PDB entry 6IFF | X-ray diffraction, 1.83 A resolution | chain A

[Chain A]
Molecule: Zinc metalloprotease
Source organism: Deinococcus radiodurans (strain ATCC 13939 / DSM 20539 / JCM 16871 / LMG 4051 / NBRC 15346 / NCIMB 9279 / R1 / VKM B-1422)
UniProtKB: Q9RVZ5 (Q9RVZ5_DEIRA); residue numbers follow UniProt; this construct covers 36-472
Chain sequence (474 residues; each row starts with the number of its first residue; numbers below 1 keep their minus sign (Met-1 is residue -1)):
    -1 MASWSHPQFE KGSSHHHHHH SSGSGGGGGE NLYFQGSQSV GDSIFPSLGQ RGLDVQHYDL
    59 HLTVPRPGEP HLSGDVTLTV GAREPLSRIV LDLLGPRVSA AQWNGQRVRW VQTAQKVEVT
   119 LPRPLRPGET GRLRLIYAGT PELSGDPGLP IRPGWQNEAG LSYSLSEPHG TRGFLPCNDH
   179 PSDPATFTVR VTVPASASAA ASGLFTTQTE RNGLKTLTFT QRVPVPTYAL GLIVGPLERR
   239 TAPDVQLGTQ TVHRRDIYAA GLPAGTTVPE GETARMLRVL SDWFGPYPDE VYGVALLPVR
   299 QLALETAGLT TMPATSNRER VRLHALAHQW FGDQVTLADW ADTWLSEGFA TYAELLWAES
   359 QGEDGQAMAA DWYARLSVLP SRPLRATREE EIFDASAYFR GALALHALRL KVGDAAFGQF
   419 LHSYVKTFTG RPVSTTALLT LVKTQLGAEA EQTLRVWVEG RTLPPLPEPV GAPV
Unresolved in the structure: -1 to 35, 143-145, 468-472
Construct notes: initiating methionine (-1); expression tag (0-35); engineered mutation Ala323 (Glu in Q9RVZ5)
Metal / ion sites: Na+: Asp52, Val53, Asp181, Pro182; Zn2+: His322, His326, Glu345 (together with tyrosine)
Ligand contacts: tyrosine: Ile149, Pro151, Leu163, Ser164, Glu165, Leu300, Ala301, Leu302, Glu303, His322, His326, Glu345, Ala348, Phe391, Tyr396

[Overview]
Bound to chain A: tyrosine. Asp52, Val53, Asp181 and Pro182 coordinate Na+. His322, His326 and Glu345
coordinate Zn2+.
Chain A is Zinc metalloprotease (Deinococcus radiodurans (strain ATCC 13939 / DSM 20539 / JCM 16871 / LMG 4051
/ NBRC 15346 / NCIMB 9279 / R1 / VKM B-1422)); the structure, Crystal structure of M1 zinc metallopeptidase
E323A mutant from Deinococcus radiodurans, was determined by X-ray diffraction, deposited together with 6KP1,
6KOY, 6KOZ and 6KP0.
